PDB entry 7PBC | X-ray diffraction, 2.04 A resolution | chains CCC and AAA of the 5 polymer chains in the assembly

Chain CCC:
Name: MHC class I antigen
Source organism: Homo sapiens
UniProtKB: Q861F7 (Q861F7_HUMAN); residues 2-277 here correspond to UniProt positions 1-276 (UniProt number = residue number - 1)
Sequence (277 residues; each row starts with the number of its first residue):
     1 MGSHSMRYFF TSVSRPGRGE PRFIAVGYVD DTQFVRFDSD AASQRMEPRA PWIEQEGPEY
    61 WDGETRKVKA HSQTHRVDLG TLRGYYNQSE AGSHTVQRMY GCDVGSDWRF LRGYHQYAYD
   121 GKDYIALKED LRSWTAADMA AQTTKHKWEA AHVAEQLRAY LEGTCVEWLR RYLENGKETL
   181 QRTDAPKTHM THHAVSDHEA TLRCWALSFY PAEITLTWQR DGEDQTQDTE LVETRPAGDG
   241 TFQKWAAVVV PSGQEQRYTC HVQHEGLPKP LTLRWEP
Disordered / not traced: 1
Construct notes: initiating methionine (1)
Disulfides: Cys102-Cys165, Cys204-Cys260

Chain AAA:
Name: T-cell receptor (TRAV/TRAC)
Source organism: Homo sapiens
Sequence (206 residues; numbered 1 to 206; the number before each row is that of its first residue):
     1 MQKEVEQNSG PLSVPEGAIA SLNCTYSDRG SQSFFWYRQY SGKSPELIMS IYSNGDKEDG
    61 RFTAQLNKAS QYVSLLIRDS QPSDSATYLC AVRGTGRRAL TFGSGTRLQV QPNIQNPDPA
   121 VYQLRDSKSS DKSVCLFTDF DSQTNVSQSK DSDVYITDKC VLDMRSMDFK SNSAVAWSNK
   181 SDFACANAFN NSIIPEDTFF PSPESS
Disordered / not traced: 1-2, 204-206
Disulfides: Cys24-Cys90, Cys135-Cys185

Chain CCC / chain AAA interface:
Pairs across the interface - 15 pairs, chain CCC then chain AAA:
  Gly63(CCC) - Thr95(AAA)
  Arg66(CCC) - Thr95(AAA)  hydrogen bond (side chain-backbone)
  Arg66(CCC) - Gly96(AAA)
  Arg66(CCC) - Arg97(AAA)
  Lys67(CCC) - Thr95(AAA)
  Lys67(CCC) - Gly96(AAA)
  Ala70(CCC) - Arg98(AAA)
  Glu155(CCC) - Tyr52(AAA)
  Glu155(CCC) - Lys57(AAA)  salt bridge
  Gln156(CCC) - Ser33(AAA)  hydrogen bond
  Gln156(CCC) - Tyr52(AAA)
  Gln156(CCC) - Arg93(AAA)  hydrogen bond
  Ala159(CCC) - Tyr52(AAA)  hydrophobic
  Ala159(CCC) - Ser53(AAA)
  Thr164(CCC) - Gln32(AAA)  hydrogen bond
Also at the interface, not in a pair above, chain CCC (10 interface residues in all): His71, Tyr160
Also at the interface, not in a pair above, chain AAA (11 interface residues in all): Lys68

Summary:
The interface between chain CCC and chain AAA involves 10 residues on one side and 11 on the other; the
contacts include 4 hydrogen bonds and 1 salt bridge. Polar pairs include Glu155(CCC)-Lys57(AAA),
Arg66(CCC)-Thr95(AAA) and Gln156(CCC)-Ser33(AAA).
Chain CCC is MHC class I antigen and chain AAA is T-cell receptor (TRAV/TRAC), both from Homo sapiens; the
structure, Crystal structure of engineered TCR (796) complexed to HLA-A*02:01 presenting MAGE-A10 9-mer
peptide, was determined by X-ray diffraction (same publication as 7PDW, 7PDX and 7QPJ).
